6Q4N - chains A and B of the 5 polymer chains in the assembly; structure by X-ray diffraction, 2.80 A resolution.

[Chain A (and B)]
Name: Multidrug efflux pump subunit AcrB
Organism: Escherichia coli K-12
Notes: chain B of this document is another copy of the same molecule, construct and numbering; everything in this record applies to it too
UniProt: P31224 (ACRB_ECOLI); residue numbers follow UniProt; this construct covers 1-1049
Chain sequence (1057 residues; each row starts with the number of its first residue):
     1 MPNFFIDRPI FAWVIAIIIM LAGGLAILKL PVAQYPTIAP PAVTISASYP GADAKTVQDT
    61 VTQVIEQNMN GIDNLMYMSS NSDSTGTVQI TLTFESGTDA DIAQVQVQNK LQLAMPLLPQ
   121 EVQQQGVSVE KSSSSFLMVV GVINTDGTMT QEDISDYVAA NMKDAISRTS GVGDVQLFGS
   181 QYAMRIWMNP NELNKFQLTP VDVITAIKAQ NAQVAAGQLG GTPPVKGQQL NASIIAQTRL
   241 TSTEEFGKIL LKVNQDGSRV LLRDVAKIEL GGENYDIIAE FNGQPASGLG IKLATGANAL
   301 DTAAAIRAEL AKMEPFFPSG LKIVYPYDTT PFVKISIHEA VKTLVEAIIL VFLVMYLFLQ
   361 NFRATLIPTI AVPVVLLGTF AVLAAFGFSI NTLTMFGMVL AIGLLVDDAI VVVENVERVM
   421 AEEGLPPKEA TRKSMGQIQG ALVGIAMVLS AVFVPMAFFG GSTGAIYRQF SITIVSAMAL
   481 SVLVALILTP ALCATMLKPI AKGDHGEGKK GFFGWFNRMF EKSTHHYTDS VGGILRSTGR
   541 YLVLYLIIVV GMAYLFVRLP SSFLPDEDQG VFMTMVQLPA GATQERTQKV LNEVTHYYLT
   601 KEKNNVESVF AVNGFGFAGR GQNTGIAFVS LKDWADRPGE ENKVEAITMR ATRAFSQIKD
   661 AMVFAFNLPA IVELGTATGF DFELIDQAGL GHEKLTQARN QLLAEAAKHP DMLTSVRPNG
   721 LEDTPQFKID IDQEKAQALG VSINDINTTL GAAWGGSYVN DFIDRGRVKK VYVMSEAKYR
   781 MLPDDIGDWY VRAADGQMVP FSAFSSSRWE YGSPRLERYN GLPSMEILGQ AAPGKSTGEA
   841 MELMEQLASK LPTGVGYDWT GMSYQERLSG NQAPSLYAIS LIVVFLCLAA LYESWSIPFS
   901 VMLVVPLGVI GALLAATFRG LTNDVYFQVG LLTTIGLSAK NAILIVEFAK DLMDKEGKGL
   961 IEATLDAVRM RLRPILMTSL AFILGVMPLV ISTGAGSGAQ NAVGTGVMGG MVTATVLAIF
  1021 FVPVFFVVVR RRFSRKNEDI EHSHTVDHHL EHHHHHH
Not modelled in the structure: 1037-1057 (chain B: 1035-1057)
Differences from the reference sequence: engineered mutation Ala-340 (Val in P31224); expression tag (1050-1057)
Curated features (UniProtKB/Swiss-Prot):
  - mutagenesis: His-526 (H526Y: Partially restores chloramphenicol resistance to an AcrZ G30R mutant)
Residues lining bound ligands: fusidic acid (FUA): Gly-24, Ile-27, Leu-28, Lys-334, Ile-337, His-338, Val-341, Val-345, Leu-377
Reported in the primary citation:
  - binding site for fusidic acid: Ile-337, His-338, Val-341
  - mutagenesis - N298A, L300A, F332A, F380A, S630A: decreased growth in response to fusidic acid
  - mutagenesis - N298A, L300A, F332A, F380A, Q1000A: decreased growth in response to DCX
  - mutagenesis - N298A, L300A, P326A, F332A, F380A, Q1000A: decreased growth in response to OXA
  - mutagenesis - N298A, F380A: decreased growth in response to PIP
  - mutagenesis - N298A, L300A: unchanged growth in response to erythromycin
  - mutagenesis - L300A, F332A, Q1000A: unchanged growth in response to PIP
  - mutagenesis - L300A: unchanged growth in response to TPP+
  - mutagenesis - D301A, K334A: unchanged growth in response to all drugs tested
  - mutagenesis - M398A: increased growth in response to all substrates tested
  - mutagenesis - I27A: increased growth in response to fusidic acid
  - mutagenesis - I27A: increased growth in response to DCX
  - mutagenesis - I27A: increased growth in response to OXA
  - mutagenesis - I27A: increased growth in response to PIP
  - mutagenesis - I27A: unchanged expression
  - mutagenesis - N298A (1122.3 +/- 18.2 uM): decreased binding to fusidic acid
  - mutagenesis - I27A (404.8 +/- 6.6 uM): increased binding to fusidic acid
  - mutagenesis - Y327A, Q1000A: unchanged growth in response to fusidic acid
  - mutagenesis - Y327A, S630A: decreased growth in response to carboxylated beta-lactams
  - mutagenesis - W634A: abolished expression
  - mutagenesis - N298A: decreased growth in response to TPP+
  - mutagenesis - F380A: unchanged growth in response to ERY
  - mutagenesis - M398A: decreased growth

[Interface between chain A and chain B]
Residue-residue contacts (140):
  Arg-8(A) / Glu-893(B)
  Pro-9(A) / Glu-893(B)
  Ile-10(A) / Ala-889(B)
  Ile-10(A) / Glu-893(B)  hydrogen bond (backbone-side chain)
  Ile-10(A) / Ser-894(B)
  Ile-10(A) / Trp-895(B)
  Phe-11(A) / Ala-890(B)  hydrophobic
  Phe-11(A) / Glu-893(B)  hydrogen bond (backbone-side chain)
  Trp-13(A) / Trp-895(B)  hydrophobic
  Val-14(A) / Leu-886(B)
  Val-14(A) / Ala-890(B)
  Ile-17(A) / Leu-886(B)  hydrophobic
  Leu-21(A) / Ile-882(B)  hydrophobic
  Leu-21(A) / Leu-886(B)  hydrophobic
  Asp-101(A) / Asp-73(B)
  Asp-101(A) / Ile-102(B)
  Asp-101(A) / Gln-106(B)
  Gln-104(A) / Lys-110(B)
  Val-105(A) / Val-105(B)  hydrophobic
  Gln-108(A) / Asn-109(B)  hydrogen bond (side chain-backbone)
  Gln-108(A) / Leu-113(B)
  Gln-112(A) / Gln-112(B)
  Gln-123(A) / Pro-116(B)
  Gln-124(A) / Leu-117(B)
  Val-127(A) / Leu-113(B)
  Val-129(A) / Lys-110(B)  hydrogen bond (backbone-side chain)
  Val-129(A) / Leu-113(B)
  Lys-131(A) / Asp-73(B)  salt bridge
  Lys-131(A) / Gln-106(B)
  Asn-161(A) / Gln-687(B)
  Asp-164(A) / Gln-67(B)
  Asp-164(A) / Asn-70(B)
  Ser-167(A) / Asn-70(B)
  Ser-167(A) / Gly-71(B)
  Arg-168(A) / Met-69(B)
  Arg-168(A) / Asn-70(B)
  Arg-168(A) / Met-78(B)
  Arg-168(A) / Asn-820(B)  hydrogen bond (side chain-backbone)
  Ser-170(A) / Asp-73(B)
  Ser-170(A) / Asn-74(B)  hydrogen bond (side chain-backbone)
  Ala-209(A) / Ile-743(B)
  Gln-210(A) / Gln-733(B)
  Gln-210(A) / Gln-737(B)
  Gln-213(A) / Thr-56(B)  hydrogen bond
  Gln-213(A) / Thr-60(B)
  Val-214(A) / Asp-53(B)
  Val-214(A) / Thr-56(B)  hydrogen bond (backbone-side chain)
  Val-214(A) / Asn-747(B)
  Ala-215(A) / Tyr-49(B)  hydrophobic
  Ala-215(A) / Pro-50(B)
  Ala-215(A) / Gly-51(B)
  Ala-215(A) / Ala-52(B)  hydrophobic
  Ala-215(A) / Gly-751(B)
  Ala-216(A) / Gly-51(B)  hydrogen bond (backbone-backbone)
  Ala-216(A) / Leu-750(B)  hydrophobic
  Ala-216(A) / Trp-754(B)
  Gly-217(A) / Gly-51(B)  hydrogen bond (backbone-backbone)
  Gly-217(A) / Trp-754(B)
  Gly-217(A) / Gly-755(B)
  Gln-218(A) / Ser-84(B)  hydrogen bond (side chain-backbone)
  Gln-218(A) / Gln-622(B)
  Gln-218(A) / Trp-754(B)
  Gln-218(A) / Arg-780(B)
  Leu-219(A) / Phe-727(B)  hydrophobic
  Leu-219(A) / Trp-754(B)  hydrophobic
  Leu-219(A) / Met-781(B)
  Leu-219(A) / Leu-782(B)
  Leu-219(A) / Pro-783(B)
  Leu-219(A) / Trp-809(B)  hydrophobic
  Gly-220(A) / Gln-622(B)  hydrogen bond (backbone-side chain)
  Gly-220(A) / Arg-780(B)  hydrogen bond (backbone-backbone)
  Gly-220(A) / Met-781(B)  hydrogen bond (backbone-backbone)
  Gly-221(A) / Gln-622(B)
  Gly-221(A) / Arg-780(B)  hydrogen bond (backbone-side chain)
  Gly-221(A) / Met-781(B)
  Thr-222(A) / Tyr-275(B)
  Thr-222(A) / Asp-276(B)  hydrogen bond
  Thr-222(A) / Gln-584(B)
  Thr-222(A) / Gln-622(B)
  Thr-222(A) / Arg-780(B)
  Pro-223(A) / Trp-187(B)  hydrophobic
  Pro-223(A) / Tyr-275(B)
  Pro-223(A) / Ala-777(B)
  Pro-223(A) / Arg-780(B)  hydrogen bond (backbone-side chain)
  Pro-224(A) / Gln-584(B)
  Pro-224(A) / Ala-777(B)
  Pro-224(A) / Met-781(B)  hydrophobic
  Val-225(A) / Ala-777(B)  hydrophobic
  Val-225(A) / Lys-778(B)
  Val-225(A) / Met-781(B)
  Lys-226(A) / Glu-585(B)
  Gly-227(A) / Glu-585(B)  hydrogen bond (backbone-side chain)
  Gln-228(A) / Thr-583(B)  hydrogen bond (backbone-side chain)
  Gln-228(A) / Glu-585(B)
  Gln-228(A) / Met-781(B)  hydrogen bond (side chain-backbone)
  Gln-229(A) / Gly-581(B)
  Gln-229(A) / Thr-583(B)
  Gln-229(A) / Arg-586(B)
  Leu-230(A) / Thr-583(B)
  Leu-230(A) / Pro-783(B)
  Leu-230(A) / Trp-809(B)  hydrophobic
  Asn-231(A) / Gly-581(B)
  Asn-231(A) / Gln-622(B)  hydrogen bond
  Ala-232(A) / Pro-725(B)
  Ala-232(A) / Trp-809(B)  hydrophobic
  Ser-233(A) / Ser-84(B)  hydrogen bond
  Ser-233(A) / Gln-726(B)
  Ser-233(A) / Phe-727(B)  hydrogen bond (backbone-backbone)
  Ile-234(A) / Phe-727(B)
  Ile-234(A) / Trp-754(B)  hydrophobic
  Ile-235(A) / Asp-53(B)
  Ile-235(A) / Gln-726(B)
  Ile-235(A) / Phe-727(B)  hydrogen bond (backbone-backbone)
  Ile-235(A) / Lys-728(B)
  Ile-235(A) / Ile-729(B)  hydrogen bond (backbone-backbone)
  Ala-236(A) / Lys-728(B)  hydrogen bond (backbone-side chain)
  Ala-236(A) / Ile-729(B)
  Gln-237(A) / Gln-733(B)
  Gln-237(A) / Ile-743(B)
  Gln-237(A) / Asn-747(B)
  Thr-238(A) / Lys-728(B)
  Leu-250(A) / Glu-734(B)
  Leu-250(A) / Gln-737(B)  hydrogen bond (backbone-side chain)
  Lys-252(A) / Gln-737(B)
  Val-253(A) / Glu-734(B)
  Val-253(A) / Gln-737(B)
  Arg-259(A) / Glu-734(B)  salt bridge
  Lys-312(A) / Asp-858(B)  salt bridge
  Phe-316(A) / Gln-687(B)
  Phe-316(A) / Gly-854(B)
  Phe-316(A) / Val-855(B)
  Phe-316(A) / Gly-856(B)
  Ile-763(A) / Asp-59(B)
  Arg-765(A) / Gly-689(B)
  Gly-766(A) / Gln-63(B)  hydrogen bond (backbone-side chain)
  Arg-767(A) / Gln-63(B)
  Arg-767(A) / Gln-67(B)
  Val-768(A) / Asp-59(B)
  Val-768(A) / Gln-63(B)  hydrogen bond (backbone-side chain)
  Val-768(A) / Gln-67(B)  hydrogen bond (backbone-side chain)
Interface residues without a listed pair, chain A (72 interface residues in all): Ile-18, Leu-25, Ile-102, Leu-111, Met-115, Ser-128, Glu-130, Val-172, Leu-251, Asp-761
Interface residues without a listed pair, chain B (83 interface residues in all): Lys-55, Val-64, Glu-66, Ile-72, Leu-75, Ala-582, Ile-731, Met-774, Ile-786, Glu-810, Arg-818, Gly-821, Ile-879

[Overview]
72 residues of chain A and 83 residues of chain B are in contact, with 30 hydrogen bonds and 3 salt bridges.
Polar contacts include Lys-131(A)/Asp-73(B), Arg-259(A)/Glu-734(B) and Lys-312(A)/Asp-858(B). The paper
reports a binding site for fusidic acid at Ile-337(A), His-338(A) and Val-341(A); N298A, L300A and P326A of
chain A, among others, reduce growth in response to OXA; 13 substitutions were tested in all.
Chain A and chain B are both Multidrug efflux pump subunit AcrB (Escherichia coli K-12); the structure,
Fusidic acid bound AcrB_V340A, was determined by X-ray diffraction (same publication as 6Q4O and 6Q4P).
